PDB entry 5ODP | X-ray diffraction, 2.54 A resolution | chains G and L of the 7 polymer chains in the assembly

# Chain G
Protein: Single-stranded DNA-binding protein
From: Salinibacter ruber (strain DSM 13855 / M31)
UniProtKB: Q2S565 (Q2S565_SALRD); residue numbers follow UniProt; this construct covers 1-168
Amino-acid sequence (196 residues; row label = number of the first residue in the row; numbers below 1 keep their minus sign (Met-27 is residue -27)):
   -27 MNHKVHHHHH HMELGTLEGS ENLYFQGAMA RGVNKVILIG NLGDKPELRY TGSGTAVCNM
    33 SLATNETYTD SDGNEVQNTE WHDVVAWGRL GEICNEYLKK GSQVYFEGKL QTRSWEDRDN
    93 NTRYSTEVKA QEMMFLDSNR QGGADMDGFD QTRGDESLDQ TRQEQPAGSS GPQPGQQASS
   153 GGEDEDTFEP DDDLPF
Disordered / not traced: -27 to 1, 85-96, 114-168
Differences from the reference sequence: initiating methionine (-27); expression tag (-26 to 0); engineered mutation Lys17 (Asp in Q2S565), Lys71 (Asp in Q2S565)

# Chain L
Molecule: 10-nt DNA strand
Sequence (10 nucleotides; each row starts with the number of its first residue):
     1 TTTTTTTTTT
Disordered / not traced: 10

# Interface between chain G and chain L
Residue-residue contacts (16):
  Asn13(G) - DT3(L)  base contact
  Leu14(G) - DT3(L)  sugar contact
  Gly15(G) - DT2(L)  base contact
  Gly15(G) - DT3(L)  sugar contact
  Asp16(G) - DT2(L)  base contact
  Ser33(G) - DT2(L)  hydrogen bond to the base
  Ala35(G) - DT3(L)  base contact
  Asn37(G) - DT3(L)  hydrogen bond to the base
  Asn37(G) - DT4(L)  hydrogen bond to the base
  Gln49(G) - DT3(L)  base contact
  Gln49(G) - DT4(L)  hydrogen bond to the base
  Thr51(G) - DT3(L)  hydrogen bond to the base
  Trp53(G) - DT2(L)  stacking on the base
  Trp53(G) - DT3(L)  base contact
  Gly73(G) - DT3(L)  phosphate contact
  Gln113(G) - DT6(L)  base contact
Interface residues without a listed pair, chain G (13 interface residues in all): Lys72

# Summary
13 residues of chain G face 4 of chain L across their interface; the contacts include 5 hydrogen bonds and 1
aromatic stacking contact. Polar contacts include Ser33(G)-DT2(L), Asn37(G)-DT3(L) and Asn37(G)-DT4(L).
Chain G is Single-stranded DNA-binding protein (Salinibacter ruber (strain DSM 13855 / M31)) and chain L is a
10-nt DNA strand; the structure, Salinibacter ruber Single-Strand Binding protein D17K D71K mutant, was
determined by X-ray diffraction.
